Entry 7DWH (X-ray diffraction, 3.10 A resolution); this record covers chains C and D of the 6 polymer chains in the assembly.

== Chain C (and D) ==
Protein: U1 small nuclear ribonucleoprotein A
From: Homo sapiens
Notes: chain D of this document is another copy of the same molecule, construct and numbering; everything in this record applies to it too
UniProt: P09012 (SNRPA_HUMAN); residues 1-102 here = UniProt positions 1-102
Chain sequence (102 residues; row label = number of the first residue in the row):
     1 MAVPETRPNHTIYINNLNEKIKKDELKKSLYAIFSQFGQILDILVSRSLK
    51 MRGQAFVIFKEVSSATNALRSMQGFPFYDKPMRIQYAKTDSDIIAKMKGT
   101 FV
Disordered / not traced: 1-5 (chain D: 1-4, 102)
Swiss-Prot annotation at these positions:
  - modified residue: Ala2 (N-acetylalanine), Lys60 (N6-acetyllysine)
  - mutagenesis: Thr11 (T11V: Abolishes RNA binding), Tyr13 (Y13F: Substantially reduces RNA binding), Asn15 (N15V: Abolishes RNA binding), Asn16 (N16V: Substantially reduces RNA binding), Arg52 (R52Q: Abolishes RNA binding)

== Chain C / chain D interface ==
Pairs across the interface - 6 pairs, chain C then chain D:
  Gln36(C) - Arg70(D)
  Asn67(C) - Gln73(D)  hydrogen bond
  Arg70(C) - Gln85(D)
  Ser71(C) - Leu69(D)
  Ser71(C) - Gln73(D)  hydrogen bond
  Phe75(C) - Arg70(D)
Other interface residues (no listed pair), chain C (7 interface residues in all): Phe37, Met72
Other interface residues (no listed pair), chain D (5 interface residues in all): Ile84

== In short ==
7 residues of chain C face 5 of chain D across their interface; the contacts include 2 hydrogen bonds. Polar
pairs include Asn67(C)-Gln73(D) and Ser71(C)-Gln73(D). Curated annotation (UniProt) lists 5 mutagenesis sites
on chain C.
Chain C and chain D are both U1 small nuclear ribonucleoprotein A (Homo sapiens); the structure, Complex
structure of SAM-dependent methyltransferase ribozyme, was determined by X-ray diffraction, deposited together
with 7DLZ.
